PDB entry 1EG9 | X-ray diffraction, 1.60 A resolution | chains A and B

[Chain A]
Name: Protein (NAPHTHALENE 1,2-dioxygenase alpha subunit)
From: Pseudomonas putida
Notes: EC 1.14.12.12
UniProtKB: P0A110 (NDOB_PSEPU); numbering as in UniProt (aligned over 1-449)
Sequence (449 residues; row label = number of the first residue in the row):
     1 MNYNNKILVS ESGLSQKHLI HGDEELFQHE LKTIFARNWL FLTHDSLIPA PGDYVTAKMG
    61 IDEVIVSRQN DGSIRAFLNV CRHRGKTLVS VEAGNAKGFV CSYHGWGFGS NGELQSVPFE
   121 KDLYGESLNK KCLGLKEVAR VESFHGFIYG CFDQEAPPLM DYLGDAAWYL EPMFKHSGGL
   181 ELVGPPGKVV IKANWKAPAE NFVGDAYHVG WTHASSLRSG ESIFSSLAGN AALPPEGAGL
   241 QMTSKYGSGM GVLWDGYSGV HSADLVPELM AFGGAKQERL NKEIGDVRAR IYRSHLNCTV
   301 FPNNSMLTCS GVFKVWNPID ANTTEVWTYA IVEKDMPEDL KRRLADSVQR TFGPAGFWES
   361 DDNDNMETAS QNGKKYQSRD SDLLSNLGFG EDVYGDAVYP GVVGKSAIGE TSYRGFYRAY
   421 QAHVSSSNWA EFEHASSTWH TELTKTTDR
Not modelled in the structure: 448-449
Metal / ion sites: 2Fe-2S cluster Fe: C81, H83, C101, H104; Fe ion: H208, H213, D362
Residues lining bound ligands:
  - 2Fe-2S cluster (FES): C81, H83, R84, G85, K86, C101, Y103, H104, G105, W106
  - indole (IND): N201, F202, D205, A206, H208, V209, L253, H295, N297, L307
UniProt features mapped onto this chain:
  - binding site ([2Fe-2S] cluster): C81, H83, C101, H104
  - binding site (Fe cation): H208, H213, D362
  - site: F352 (Important for enantioselectivity)
  - natural variant: N4 (N4K: In strain: G7), S12 (S12F: In strain: ATCC 17484), S15 (S15T: In strain: G7), K32 (K32R: In strain: G7), A50 (A50S: In strain: G7), N70 (N70S: In strain: G7), S90 to V91 (sequence variant, change not given here; In strain: G7), D122 (D122E: In strain: G7), M173 (M173I: In strain: G7), S225 (S225A: In strain: G7; S225C: In strain: BS202), A232 (A232V: In strain: G7), A275 (A275S: In strain: G7), 3 further natural variant entries in UniProt
  - mutagenesis: N201 (N201A: Unable to catalyze the cis-dihydroxylation of biphenyl), F202 (F202L: Unable to catalyze the cis-dihydroxylation of naphthalene, biphenyl and phenanthrene), F352 (F352L: Cis-dihydroxylation of naphthalene results in the formation of cis-naphthalene dihydrodiol with altered stereochemistry ...), W358 (W358A: Unable to catalyze the cis-dihydroxylation of biphenyl. Preferentially oxidizes phenanthrene at the C-3 and C-4 positions, forming almost no cis-phenanthrene 1,2-dihydrodiol), D362 (D362A: Unable to catalyze the cis-dihydroxylation of naphthalene, biphenyl and phenanthrene)

[Chain B]
Name: Protein (NAPHTHALENE 1,2-dioxygenase beta subunit)
From: Pseudomonas putida
Notes: EC 1.14.12.12
UniProtKB: P0A112 (NDOC_PSEPU); residues 501-694 here correspond to UniProt positions 1-194 (UniProt number = residue number - 500)
Sequence (194 residues; each row starts with the number of its first residue):
   501 MMINIQEDKL VSAHDAEEIL RFFNCHDSAL QQEATTLLTQ EAHLLDIQAY RAWLEHCVGS
   561 EVQYQVISRE LRAASERRYK LNEAMNVYNE NFQQLKVRVE HQLDPQNWGN SPKLRFTRFI
   621 TNVQAAMDVN DKELLHIRSN VILHRARRGN QVDVFYAARE DKWKRGEGGV RKLVQRFVDY
   681 PERILQTHNL MVFL
Not modelled in the structure: 501

[Chain A / chain B interface]
Pairs across the interface (83):
  S46(A) - L581(B)
  L47(A) - Y579(B)  hydrogen bond (backbone-side chain)
  L47(A) - L581(B)
  D53(A) - Y579(B)
  V91(A) - L571(B)
  V91(A) - R572(B)
  V91(A) - A573(B)
  E92(A) - E570(B)
  E92(A) - L571(B)  hydrogen bond (backbone-backbone)
  E92(A) - R683(B)  salt bridge
  A93(A) - E570(B)
  A93(A) - L571(B)
  A93(A) - R572(B)
  A93(A) - Y579(B)  hydrophobic
  G94(A) - E576(B)
  G94(A) - Y579(B)
  N95(A) - E576(B)  hydrogen bond (backbone-side chain)
  N95(A) - R577(B)  hydrogen bond (backbone-side chain)
  N95(A) - R578(B)  hydrogen bond
  N95(A) - Y579(B)
  G184(A) - N582(B)
  P185(A) - E570(B)
  P185(A) - N582(B)
  P185(A) - E583(B)
  P185(A) - A584(B)
  P185(A) - M585(B)
  P185(A) - R683(B)
  P186(A) - M585(B)
  P186(A) - R683(B)  hydrogen bond (backbone-side chain)
  G187(A) - M585(B)
  K188(A) - R683(B)
  K188(A) - I684(B)
  K188(A) - L685(B)  hydrogen bond (backbone-backbone)
  V189(A) - L685(B)
  V189(A) - H688(B)
  V189(A) - N689(B)
  V190(A) - I684(B)  hydrophobic
  V190(A) - L685(B)  hydrogen bond (backbone-backbone)
  V190(A) - H688(B)
  I191(A) - H688(B)
  K192(A) - H688(B)
  W211(A) - W608(B)  hydrogen bond (backbone-side chain)
  A214(A) - Q606(B)
  S215(A) - H601(B)
  S215(A) - D604(B)
  S215(A) - N607(B)
  S216(A) - H601(B)  hydrogen bond
  R218(A) - D604(B)  salt bridge
  R218(A) - Q606(B)  hydrogen bond
  S219(A) - V597(B)
  S219(A) - E600(B)
  S219(A) - H601(B)  hydrogen bond (side chain-backbone)
  G229(A) - Q606(B)
  D264(A) - Q594(B)  hydrogen bond
  E325(A) - I684(B)
  D346(A) - N586(B)  hydrogen bond
  D346(A) - N589(B)  hydrogen bond
  Q349(A) - M585(B)
  Q349(A) - N586(B)
  R350(A) - N589(B)  hydrogen bond (side chain-backbone)
  R350(A) - E590(B)  salt bridge
  R350(A) - Q594(B)
  R350(A) - R598(B)  hydrogen bond (backbone-side chain)
  P354(A) - M585(B)
  P354(A) - L685(B)  hydrophobic
  P354(A) - N689(B)
  P354(A) - L690(B)  hydrogen bond (backbone-backbone)
  A355(A) - V587(B)  hydrophobic
  A355(A) - Y588(B)  hydrophobic
  A355(A) - R598(B)  hydrogen bond (backbone-side chain)
  A355(A) - L690(B)
  F357(A) - V597(B)  hydrophobic
  F357(A) - H601(B)  hydrogen bond (backbone-side chain)
  F357(A) - M691(B)  hydrophobic
  S360(A) - H601(B)
  S360(A) - M691(B)
  D361(A) - H601(B)  salt bridge
  N363(A) - H688(B)
  N363(A) - N689(B)  hydrogen bond
  D364(A) - G609(B)
  D364(A) - R647(B)  salt bridge
  D364(A) - R648(B)  salt bridge
  E367(A) - H688(B)  salt bridge
Other interface residues (no listed pair), chain A (44 interface residues in all): P49, V55, A96, V183, T212, G220, G356
Other interface residues (no listed pair), chain B (39 interface residues in all): S568, Q686

[Overview]
The interface between chain A and chain B involves 44 residues on one side and 39 on the other, with 21
hydrogen bonds and 7 salt bridges. Polar contacts include E92(A)-R683(B), R218(A)-D604(B) and R350(A)-E590(B).
Bound to chain A: 2Fe-2S cluster and indole.
Chain A is Protein (NAPHTHALENE 1,2-dioxygenase alpha subunit) and chain B is Protein (NAPHTHALENE
1,2-dioxygenase beta subunit), both from Pseudomonas putida; the structure, Naphthalene 1,2-dioxygenase with
indole bound in the active site, was determined by X-ray diffraction.
